Entry 5IVW (electron microscopy, 10.00 A resolution (very low resolution: no residue pairs are listed; an interface is given only as per-side residue counts)); this record covers chains W and 0 of the 8 polymer chains in the assembly.

== Chain W ==
Protein: TFIIH basal transcription factor complex helicase XPD subunit
Source organism: Homo sapiens
Notes: EC 3.6.4.12
Reference sequence: P18074 (ERCC2_HUMAN); residues 1-760 here = UniProt positions 1-760
Chain sequence (760 residues; numbered 1 to 760; the number before each row is that of its first residue):
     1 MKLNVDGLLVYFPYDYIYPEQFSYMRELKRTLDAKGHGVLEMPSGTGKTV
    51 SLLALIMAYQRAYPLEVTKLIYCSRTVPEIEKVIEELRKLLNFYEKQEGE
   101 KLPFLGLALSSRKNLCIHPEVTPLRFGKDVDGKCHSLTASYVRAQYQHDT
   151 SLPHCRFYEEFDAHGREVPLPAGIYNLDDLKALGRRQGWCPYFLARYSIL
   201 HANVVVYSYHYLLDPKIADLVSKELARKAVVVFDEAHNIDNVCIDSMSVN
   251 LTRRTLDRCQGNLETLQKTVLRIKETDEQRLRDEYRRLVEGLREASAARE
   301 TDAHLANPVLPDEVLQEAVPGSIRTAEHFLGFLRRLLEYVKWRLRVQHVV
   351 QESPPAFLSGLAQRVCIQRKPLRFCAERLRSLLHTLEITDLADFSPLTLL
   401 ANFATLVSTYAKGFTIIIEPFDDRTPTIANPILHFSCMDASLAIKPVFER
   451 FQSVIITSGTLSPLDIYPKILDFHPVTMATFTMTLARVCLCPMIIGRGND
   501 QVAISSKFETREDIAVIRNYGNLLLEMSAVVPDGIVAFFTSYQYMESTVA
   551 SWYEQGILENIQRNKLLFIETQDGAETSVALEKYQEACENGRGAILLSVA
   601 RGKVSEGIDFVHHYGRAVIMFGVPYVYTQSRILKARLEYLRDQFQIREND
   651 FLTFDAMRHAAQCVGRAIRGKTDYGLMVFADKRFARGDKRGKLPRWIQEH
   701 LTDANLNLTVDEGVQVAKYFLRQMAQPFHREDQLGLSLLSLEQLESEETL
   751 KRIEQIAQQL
Unresolved in the structure: 1-14, 347-393, 727-760
Swiss-Prot annotation at these positions:
  - motif: Asp234 to His237 (DEAH box), Lys682 to Arg695 (Nuclear localization signal)
  - binding site (ATP): Met42 to Thr49
  - binding site ([4Fe-4S] cluster): Cys116, Cys134, Cys155, Cys190
  - natural variant: Gly47 (G47R: In XP-D), Thr76 (T76A: In XP-D), Arg112 (R112H: In TTD1 and XP-D), Asp234 (D234N: In XP-D), Cys259 (C259Y: In TTD1), Leu461 (L461V: In XP-D and TTD1), Thr482 (deletion: In TTD1), Leu485 (L485P: In XP-D), Arg487 (R487G: In TTD1), Val488 to Met493 (deletion: In TTD1), Arg511 (R511Q: In XP-D), Ser541 (S541R: In XP-D), 18 further natural variant entries in UniProt
  - mutagenesis: Lys48 (K48R: Decreased transcriptional activity of the reconstituted TFIIH complex. Damaged DNA opening by TFIIH is impeded. Loss of TFIIH 5'-3' helicase activity, still binds GTF2H2 ...), Cys190 (C190S: Reduced iron-sulfur-binding. Iron-sulfur-binding is further decreased in absence of MMS19), Tyr192 (Y192A: Does not restore nucleotide excision repair (NER) in deficient cells, does not bind UV damaged DNA, TFIIH is able to transcribe), Arg196 (R196E: Restores <5% nucleotide excision repair (NER) in deficient cells, does not bind UV damaged DNA, TFIIH is able to transcribe), Gly675 (G675W: No longer interacts with GTF2H2/p44, has 5'-3' helicase activity)

== Chain 0 ==
Protein: General transcription factor IIH subunit 2
Source organism: Homo sapiens
Reference sequence: Q13888 (TF2H2_HUMAN); residues 1-395 here = UniProt positions 1-395
Chain sequence (395 residues; numbered 1 to 395; the number before each row is that of its first residue):
     1 MDEEPERTKRWEGGYERTWEILKEDESGSLKATIEDILFKAKRKRVFEHH
    51 GQVRLGMMRHLYVVVDGSRTMEDQDLKPNRLTCTLKLLEYFVEEYFDQNP
   101 ISQIGIIVTKSKRAEKLTELSGNPRKHITSLKKAVDMTCHGEPSLYNSLS
   151 IAMQTLKHMPGHTSREVLIIFSSLTTCDPSNIYDLIKTLKAAKIRVSVIG
   201 LSAEVRVCTVLARETGGTYHVILDESHYKELLTHHVSPPPASSSSECSLI
   251 RMGFPQHTIASLSDQDAKPSFSMAHLDGNTEPGLTLGGYFCPQCRAKYCE
   301 LPVECKICGLTLVSAPHLARSYHHLFPLDAFQEIPLEEYNGERFCYGCQG
   351 ELKDQHVYVCAVCQNVFCVDCDVFVHDSLHCCPGCIHKIPAPSGV
Unresolved in the structure: 1-53, 242-395
Swiss-Prot annotation at these positions:
  - zinc finger: Cys291 to Cys308 (C4-type)
  - modified residue: Tyr95 (Phosphotyrosine)
  - mutagenesis: Cys291 (C291A: Reconstituted TFIIH complex lacks p62 and has no transcriptional activity), Cys308 (C308A: Reconstituted TFIIH complex lacks p62 and has no transcriptional activity), Cys345 (C345A: No effect on the transcriptional activity of the reconstituted TFIIH complex), Cys360 (C360A: No effect on the transcriptional activity of the reconstituted TFIIH complex), Cys363 (C363A: No effect on the transcriptional activity of the reconstituted TFIIH complex), His376 (H376A: No effect on the transcriptional activity of the reconstituted TFIIH complex), His380 (H380A: No effect on the transcriptional activity of the reconstituted TFIIH complex), Cys382 (C382A: No effect on the transcriptional activity of the reconstituted TFIIH complex)

== Interface between chain W and chain 0 ==
At this resolution (10 A) residue pairs are not listed: 12 residues of chain W and 10 of chain 0 lie at the interface.

== Summary ==
Chain W and chain 0 form an interface of 12 and 10 residues respectively. Curated annotation (UniProt) lists 8
ATP-binding residues, 4 [4Fe-4S] cluster-binding residues and 5 mutagenesis sites on chain W; 8 mutagenesis
sites on chain 0.
Chain W is TFIIH basal transcription factor complex helicase XPD subunit and chain 0 is General transcription
factor IIH subunit 2, both from Homo sapiens; the structure, Human core TFIIH bound to DNA within the PIC, was
determined by electron microscopy.
